Entry 6TI6 (solid-state NMR); this record covers chains G and O of the 16 polymer chains in the assembly.

== Chain G (and O) ==
Name: Amyloid-beta precursor protein
From: Homo sapiens
Notes: chain O of this document is another copy of the same molecule, construct and numbering; everything in this record applies to it too
UniProt: P05067 (A4_HUMAN), isoform P05067-6; residues 1-40 here correspond to UniProt positions 616-655 (UniProt number = residue number + 615)
Chain sequence (40 residues; each row starts with the number of its first residue):
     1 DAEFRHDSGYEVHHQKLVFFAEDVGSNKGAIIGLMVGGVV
Disordered / not traced: 1-10

== Interface between chain G and chain O ==
Residue-residue contacts - 12 pairs, chain G then chain O:
  I31(G) - V39(O)
  I31(G) - V40(O)
  G33(G) - V39(O)
  M35(G) - G37(O)
  M35(G) - G38(O)
  M35(G) - V39(O)
  G37(G) - M35(O)
  G38(G) - M35(O)
  V39(G) - I31(O)
  V39(G) - G33(O)
  V39(G) - M35(O)
  V40(G) - I31(O)

== In short ==
Chain G and chain O each contribute 7 residues to their interface.
Chain G and chain O are both Amyloid-beta precursor protein (Homo sapiens); the structure, Mixing Abeta(1-40)
and Abeta(1-42) peptides generates unique amyloid fibrils, was determined by solid-state NMR (same publication
as 6TI7).
